PDB entry 6KEZ | X-ray diffraction, 3.50 A resolution | chains C and K of the 8 polymer chains in the assembly

== Chain C ==
Molecule: Glyceraldehyde-3-phosphate dehydrogenase GAPA1
From: Arabidopsis thaliana
Notes: EC 1.2.1.13
UniProtKB: P25856 (G3PA1_ARATH); residues 1-336 here correspond to UniProt positions 61-396 (UniProt number = residue number + 60)
Amino-acid sequence (339 residues; row label = number of the first residue in the row; numbers below 1 keep their minus sign (Ser-2 is residue -2)):
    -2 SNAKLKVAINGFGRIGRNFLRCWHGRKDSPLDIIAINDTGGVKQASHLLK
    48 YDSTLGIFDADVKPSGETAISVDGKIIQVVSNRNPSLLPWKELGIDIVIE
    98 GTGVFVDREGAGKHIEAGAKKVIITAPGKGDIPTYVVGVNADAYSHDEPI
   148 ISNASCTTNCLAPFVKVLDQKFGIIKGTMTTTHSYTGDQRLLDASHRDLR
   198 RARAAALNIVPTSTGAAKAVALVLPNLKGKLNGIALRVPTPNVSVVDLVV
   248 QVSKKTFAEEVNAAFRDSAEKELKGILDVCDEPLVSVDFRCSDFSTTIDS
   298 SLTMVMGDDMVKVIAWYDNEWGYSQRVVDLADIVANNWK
Not modelled in the structure: -2 to 0
Construct notes: expression tag (-2 to 0)
UniProt features mapped onto this chain:
  - active site: Cys153 (Nucleophile)
  - binding site (NADP(+)): Arg11, Ile12, Asp35, Arg80, Asn316
  - binding site (D-glyceraldehyde 3-phosphate): Ser152 to Thr154, Thr183, Arg198, Thr211, Gly212, Arg234
  - site: His180 (Activates thiol group during catalysis)
Small-molecule neighbours: NAD (nicotinamide-adenine-dinucleotide): Asn7, Gly8, Phe9, Gly10, Arg11, Ile12, Asn34, Asp35, Thr36, Asn79, Arg80, Gly98, Thr99, Gly100, Val101, Phe102, Thr122, Ala123, Cys153, His180, Thr183, Asn316, Glu317, Tyr320

== Chain K ==
Molecule: Phosphoribulokinase
From: Arabidopsis thaliana
Notes: EC 2.7.1.19
UniProtKB: P25697 (KPPR_ARATH); residues 3-351 here correspond to UniProt positions 47-395 (UniProt number = residue number + 44)
Amino-acid sequence (352 residues; each row starts with the number of its first residue; numbering starts at 0):
     0 SNAAQETIVIGLAADSGCGKSTFMRRLTSVFGGAAKPPKGGNPDSNTLIS
    50 DTTTVICLDDYHSLDRYGRKEQKVTALDPRANDFDLMYEQVKALKNGIAV
   100 EKPIYNHVTGLLDPPELIQPPKILVIEGLHPMFDERVRDLLDFSIYLDIS
   150 NEVKFAWKIQRDMAERGHSLESIKASIEARKPDFDAFIDPQKQYADAVIE
   200 VLPTTLIPDDNEGKVLRVRLIMKEGVKYFSPVYLFDEGSTISWIPCGRKL
   250 TCSYPGIKFNYEPDSYFDHEVSVLEMDGQFDRLDELIYVESHLSNLSTKF
   300 YGEVTQQMLKHADFPGSNNGTGLFQTIVGLKIRDLYEQLIANKATARAEA
   350 KA
Not modelled in the structure: 0-4, 347-351
Construct notes: expression tag (0-2)
Cystine bridges: Cys17-Cys56
Reported in the primary citation:
  - mutagenesis - C17S: unchanged binding to Calvin cycle protein CP12-2
  - mutagenesis - D58A, Y104F, H106A: abolished catalytic activity
  - mutagenesis - S15A, K19A, S20A, R65A, W156A: decreased catalytic activity
  - mutagenesis - K19A, W156A: decreased binding to ATP
  - mutagenesis - S15A, S20A: unchanged binding to ATP
  - mutagenesis - D58A, R65A, Y104F, H106A: decreased binding to Ru5P
  - catalytic residues: Asp58, His106

== How chain C and chain K interact ==
Contacting residue pairs (10):
  Thr253(C) - Tyr300(K)
  Phe254(C) - Ile286(K)  hydrophobic
  Phe254(C) - Tyr300(K)
  Phe254(C) - Thr304(K)
  Glu256(C) - Gln305(K)
  Glu257(C) - Ile286(K)
  Ala260(C) - Leu282(K)  hydrophobic
  Gly304(C) - Phe299(K)
  Asp305(C) - Phe299(K)
  Asp305(C) - Tyr300(K)  hydrogen bond (side chain-backbone)
Other interface residues (no listed pair), chain C (8 interface residues in all): Lys252
Other interface residues (no listed pair), chain K (8 interface residues in all): Gly301, Leu308

== In short ==
Chain C and chain K each contribute 8 residues to their interface, with 1 hydrogen bond. The hydrogen-bonded
pair is Asp305(C)-Tyr300(K). Chain C binds NAD. The paper reports catalytic residues Asp58(K) and His106(K);
S15A, K19A and S20A of chain K, among others, reduce catalytic activity; 9 substitutions were tested in all.
Chain C is Glyceraldehyde-3-phosphate dehydrogenase GAPA1 and chain K is Phosphoribulokinase, both from
Arabidopsis thaliana; the structure, Crystal structure of GAPDH/CP12/PRK complex from Arabidopsis thaliana,
was determined by X-ray diffraction together with 6KEV, 6KEW and 6KEX from the same study.
